Entry 9CL6 (electron microscopy, 2.77 A resolution); this record covers chains A and F of the 12 polymer chains in the assembly.

Chain A:
Name: Ammonia monooxygenase beta subunit
Organism: Nitrosomonas europaea ATCC 19718
Notes: EC 1.14.99.39
Reference sequence: Q04508 (AMOB_NITEU); residues 38-420 here = UniProt positions 38-420
Amino-acid sequence (383 residues; numbered 38 to 420; the number before each row is that of its first residue):
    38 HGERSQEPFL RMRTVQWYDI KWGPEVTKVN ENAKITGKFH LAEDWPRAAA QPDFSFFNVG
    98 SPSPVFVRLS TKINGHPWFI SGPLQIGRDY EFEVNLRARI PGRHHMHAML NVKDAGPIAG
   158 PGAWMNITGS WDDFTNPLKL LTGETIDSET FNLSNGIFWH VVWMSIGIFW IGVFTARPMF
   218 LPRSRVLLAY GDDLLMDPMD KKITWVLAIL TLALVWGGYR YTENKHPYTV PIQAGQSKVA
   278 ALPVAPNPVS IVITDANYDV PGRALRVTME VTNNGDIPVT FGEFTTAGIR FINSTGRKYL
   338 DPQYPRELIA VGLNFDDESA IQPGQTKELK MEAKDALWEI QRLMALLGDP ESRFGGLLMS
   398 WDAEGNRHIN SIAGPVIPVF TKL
Curated features (UniProtKB/Swiss-Prot):
  - binding site (Cu cation): His38, His142, His144

Chain F:
Name: Ammonia monooxygenase alpha subunit
Organism: Nitrosomonas europaea ATCC 19718
Notes: EC 1.14.99.39
Reference sequence: Q04507 (AMOA_NITEU); residues 3-276 here = UniProt positions 3-276
Amino-acid sequence (274 residues; numbered 3 to 276; the number before each row is that of its first residue):
     3 IFRTEEILKA AKMPPEAVHM SRLIDAVYFP ILIILLVGTY HMHFMLLAGD WDFWMDWKDR
    63 QWWPVVTPIV GITYCSAIMY YLWVNYRQPF GATLCVVCLL IGEWLTRYWG FYWWSHYPIN
   123 FVTPGIMLPG ALMLDFTLYL TRNWLVTALV GGGFFGLLFY PGNWPIFGPT HLPIVVEGTL
   183 LSMADYMGHL YVRTGTPEYV RHIEQGSLRT FGGHTTVIAA FFSAFVSMLM FTVWWYLGKV
   243 YCTAFFYVKG KRGRIVHRND VTAFGEEGFP EGIK
Curated features (UniProtKB/Swiss-Prot):
  - binding site (Cu(+)): Asp187, His191, His204

Chain A / chain F interface:
Contacting residue pairs (22; chain A residue first):
  Gln43(A) - Leu210(F)  hydrogen bond (side chain-backbone)
  Glu44(A) - Thr212(F)
  Glu44(A) - Gly214(F)  hydrogen bond (side chain-backbone)
  Leu47(A) - Ser209(F)
  Leu47(A) - Leu210(F)  hydrophobic
  Arg84(A) - Gln207(F)
  Ala85(A) - Gln207(F)
  Ala85(A) - Gly208(F)
  Asp151(A) - Arg211(F)  hydrogen bond (backbone-side chain)
  Ala152(A) - Leu210(F)
  Ala152(A) - Arg211(F)
  Gly153(A) - Arg211(F)
  Pro154(A) - Leu210(F)
  Ile155(A) - Leu210(F)  hydrophobic
  Gly385(A) - Arg62(F)  hydrogen bond (backbone-side chain)
  Pro387(A) - Gln207(F)
  Pro387(A) - Gly208(F)
  Ser389(A) - Leu182(F)
  Pro412(A) - Gly180(F)
  Ile414(A) - Val177(F)  hydrophobic
  Ile414(A) - Gly180(F)
  Pro415(A) - Leu182(F)
Also at the interface, not in a pair above, chain A (22 interface residues in all): Ser42, Phe46, Ala86, Lys150, Val413, Phe417
Also at the interface, not in a pair above, chain F (14 interface residues in all): Pro175, Glu206, Phe213

Summary:
22 residues of chain A face 14 of chain F across their interface, with 4 hydrogen bonds. Polar contacts
include Gln43(A)-Leu210(F), Glu44(A)-Gly214(F) and Asp151(A)-Arg211(F). UniProt lists 3 Cu cation-binding
residues on chain A; 3 Cu+-binding residues on chain F.
Here chain A is Ammonia monooxygenase beta subunit and chain F is Ammonia monooxygenase alpha subunit, both
from Nitrosomonas europaea ATCC 19718. Entry 9CL6 (Ammonia monooxygenase in native membranes) was determined
by electron microscopy, deposited together with 9CL1, 9CL2, 9CL3, 9CL4 and 9CL5.
